Entry 2EFG (X-ray diffraction, 2.60 A resolution); this record covers chains A and B.

# Chain A
Name: Protein (elongation factor G)
Source organism: Thermus thermophilus
UniProtKB: P13551 (EFG_THETH); residue numbers follow UniProt; this construct covers 1-691
Sequence (691 residues; each row starts with the number of its first residue):
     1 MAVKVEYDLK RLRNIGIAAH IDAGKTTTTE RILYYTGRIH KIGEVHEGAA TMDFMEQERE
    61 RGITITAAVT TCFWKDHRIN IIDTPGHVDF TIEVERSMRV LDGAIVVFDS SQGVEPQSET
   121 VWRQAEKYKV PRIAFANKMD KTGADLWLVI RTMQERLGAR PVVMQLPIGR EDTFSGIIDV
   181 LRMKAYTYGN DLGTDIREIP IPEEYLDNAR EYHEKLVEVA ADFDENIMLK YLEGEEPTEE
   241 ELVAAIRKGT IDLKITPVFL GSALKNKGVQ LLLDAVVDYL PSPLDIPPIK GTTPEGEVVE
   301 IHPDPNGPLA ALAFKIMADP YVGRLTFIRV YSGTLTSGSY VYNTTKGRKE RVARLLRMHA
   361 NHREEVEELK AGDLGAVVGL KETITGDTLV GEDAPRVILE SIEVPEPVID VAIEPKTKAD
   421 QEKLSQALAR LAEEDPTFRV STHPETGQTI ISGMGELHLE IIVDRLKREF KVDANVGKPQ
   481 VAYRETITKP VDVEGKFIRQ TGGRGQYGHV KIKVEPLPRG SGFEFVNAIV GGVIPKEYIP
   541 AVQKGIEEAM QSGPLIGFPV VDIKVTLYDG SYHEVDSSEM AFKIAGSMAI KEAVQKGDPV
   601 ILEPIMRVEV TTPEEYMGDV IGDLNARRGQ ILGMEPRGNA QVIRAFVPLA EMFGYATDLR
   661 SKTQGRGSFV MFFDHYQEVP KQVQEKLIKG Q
Unresolved in the structure: 1-6, 40-66, 402-475, 690-691
Sequence notes: conflict Asn208 (Gln in P13551)
Small-molecule neighbours: GDP (guanosine-5'-diphosphate): His20, Ile21, Asp22, Ala23, Gly24, Lys25, Thr26, Thr27, Asn137, Lys138, Asp140, Lys141, Ser262, Ala263, Leu264
Swiss-Prot annotation at these positions:
  - binding site (GTP): Ala19 to Thr26, Asp83 to His87, Asn137 to Asp140

# Chain B
Name: Protein (elongation factor G domain 3)
Source organism: Thermus thermophilus
Sequence (88 residues; row label = number of the first residue in the row; X marks 88 residues of unknown identity (built as UNK)):
   704 XXXXXXXXXX XXXXXXXXXX XXXXXXXXXX XXXXXXXXXX XXXXXXXXXX XXXXXXXXXX
   764 XXXXXXXXXX XXXXXXXXXX XXXXXXXX
Unresolved in the structure: 716, 727-728, 733-754, 759, 775-784

# Interface between chain A and chain B
Chain A residues in contact with chain B, 15 residues: Phe90, Ile316, Ile384, Thr385, Val476, Gly477, Lys478, Pro479, Gln480, Val481, Ala482, Met606, Leu649, Phe673, Tyr676

# Overview
No residue of chain A is in contact with chain B. Ligands of chain A: GDP. From UniProt: 17 GTP-binding
residues on chain A.
Chain A is Protein (elongation factor G) and chain B is Protein (elongation factor G domain 3), both from
Thermus thermophilus; the structure, Translational elongation factor G complexed with GDP, was determined by
X-ray diffraction, deposited together with 1EFG.
